Entry 2E3H (X-ray diffraction, 1.45 A resolution); this record covers chain A.

== Chain A ==
Protein: Restin
Source organism: Homo sapiens
Notes: fragment: CAP-Gly domain 2
UniProtKB: P30622 (REST_HUMAN); numbering as in UniProt (aligned over 211-300)
Chain sequence (90 residues; each row starts with the number of its first residue):
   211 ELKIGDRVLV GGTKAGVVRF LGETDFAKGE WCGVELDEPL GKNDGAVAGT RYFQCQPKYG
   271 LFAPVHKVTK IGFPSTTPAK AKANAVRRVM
Disordered / not traced: 287-295
What the authors report for this chain:
  - contacts within the chain: Asn253-Gly255 (hydrogen bond)
  - mutagenesis - K252A: abolished binding to MT
  - mutagenesis - K224A, K252A, K277A: decreased binding to tubulin

== Summary ==
The paper reports that K224A, K252A and K277A reduce binding to tubulin; contacts within the chain involving
Asn253 and Gly255.
Chain A is Restin (Homo sapiens); the structure, Crystal structure of the CLIP-170 CAP-Gly domain 2, was
determined by X-ray diffraction together with 2E3I from the same study.
